Entry 7XR2 (electron microscopy, 3.10 A resolution); this record covers chains A and h of the 17 polymer chains in the assembly.

# Chain A
Name: VP3
Organism: Scylla serrata reovirus SZ-2007
Reference sequence: E9LEU6 (E9LEU6_9REOV); residue numbers follow UniProt; this construct covers 1-854
Amino-acid sequence (854 residues; row label = number of the first residue in the row):
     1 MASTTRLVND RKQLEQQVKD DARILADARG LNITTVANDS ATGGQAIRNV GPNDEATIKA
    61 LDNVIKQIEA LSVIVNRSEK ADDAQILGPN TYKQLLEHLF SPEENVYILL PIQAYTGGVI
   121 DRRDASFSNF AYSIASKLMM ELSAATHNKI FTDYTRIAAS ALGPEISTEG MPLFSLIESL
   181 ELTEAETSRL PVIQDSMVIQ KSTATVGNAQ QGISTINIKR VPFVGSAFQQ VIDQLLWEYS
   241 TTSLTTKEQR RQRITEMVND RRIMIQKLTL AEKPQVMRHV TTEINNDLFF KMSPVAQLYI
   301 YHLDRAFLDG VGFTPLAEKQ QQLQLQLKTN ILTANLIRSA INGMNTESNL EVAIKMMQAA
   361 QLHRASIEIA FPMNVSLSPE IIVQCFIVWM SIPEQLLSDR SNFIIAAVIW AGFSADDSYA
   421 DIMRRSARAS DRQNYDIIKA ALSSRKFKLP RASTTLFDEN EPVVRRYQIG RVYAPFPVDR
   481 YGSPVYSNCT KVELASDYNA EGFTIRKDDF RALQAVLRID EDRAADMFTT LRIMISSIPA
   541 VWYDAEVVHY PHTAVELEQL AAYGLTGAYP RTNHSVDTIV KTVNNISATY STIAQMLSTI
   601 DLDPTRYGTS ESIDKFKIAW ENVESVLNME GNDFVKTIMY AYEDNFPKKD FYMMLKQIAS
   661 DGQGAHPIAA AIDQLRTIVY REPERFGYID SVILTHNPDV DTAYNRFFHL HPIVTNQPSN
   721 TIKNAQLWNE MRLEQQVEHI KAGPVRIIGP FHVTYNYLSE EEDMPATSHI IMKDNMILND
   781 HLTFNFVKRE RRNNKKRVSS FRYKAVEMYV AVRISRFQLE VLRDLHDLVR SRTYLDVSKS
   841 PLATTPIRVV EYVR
Not modelled in the structure: 1-60

# Chain h
Name: VP12
Organism: Scylla serrata reovirus SZ-2007
Reference sequence: G9BDA8 (G9BDA8_9REOV); residues 1-274 here = UniProt positions 1-274
Amino-acid sequence (274 residues; numbered 1 to 274; the number before each row is that of its first residue):
     1 MNLEINNFAP AISSIGSQLC SLSAQKLLTC RKQYGNGAKS FEEFYAEIGG IIGMMGINSQ
    61 TPSGIREAIY RLYQSAFLFG DIFPESFGIQ NTQNIKPPPG FTAPAKKLEV VLPQGGAFDL
   121 IYNNGEIRVT TTRNVQAGDL VCTVTFPIQG SVIATRNCHV NEIGGQLTTT RPEIIASVPM
   181 PARTVIVASF DAIEIGYGEG DDLFAIGIAI LSNRFNGQIT PMSRHNYMTQ MFANLPANMS
   241 ERDSSAVLHF AQAAPVVLGM MERLTGAPKW VLDY

# Interface between chain A and chain h
Contacting residue pairs (20):
  Gln234(A) with Met55(h)
  Gln674(A) with Asn58(h)
  Thr677(A) with Gln60(h)
  Arg681(A) with Ala46(h); Glu47(h), hydrogen bond (side chain-backbone); Gly49(h), hydrogen bond (side chain-backbone); Ile51(h); Gln60(h)
  Asp701(A) with Gly35(h)
  Thr715(A) with Asn36(h); Gly37(h); Ala38(h)
  Gln717(A) with Ala38(h)
  Arg816(A) with Glu47(h), salt bridge; Ile48(h)
  Phe817(A) with Ile48(h)
  Gln818(A) with Ile48(h); Ile51(h)
  Leu819(A) with Gln33(h), hydrogen bond (backbone-side chain)
  Glu820(A) with Lys26(h), salt bridge
Also at the interface, not in a pair above, chain A (17 interface residues in all): Arg220, Ile678, Ala703, Tyr704, Asn716
Also at the interface, not in a pair above, chain h (16 interface residues in all): Thr29, Lys39

# Overview
17 residues of chain A face 16 of chain h across their interface; the contacts include 3 hydrogen bonds and 2
salt bridges. Polar contacts include Arg816(A)-Glu47(h), Glu820(A)-Lys26(h) and Arg681(A)-Glu47(h).
Here chain A is VP3 and chain h is VP12, both from Scylla serrata reovirus SZ-2007. Entry 7XR2 (3.1 Angstrom
cryoEM icosahedral reconstruction of mud crab reovirus) was determined by electron microscopy together with
7XR3 from the same study.
